PDB entry 2RSY | solution NMR | chains A and B

[Chain A]
Molecule: Tyrosine-protein kinase CSK
Organism: Rattus norvegicus
Notes: EC 2.7.10.2; fragment: Src homology 2 domain
Reference sequence: P32577 (CSK_RAT); numbering as in UniProt (aligned over 80-173)
Amino-acid sequence (99 residues; numbered 75 to 173; the number before each row is that of its first residue):
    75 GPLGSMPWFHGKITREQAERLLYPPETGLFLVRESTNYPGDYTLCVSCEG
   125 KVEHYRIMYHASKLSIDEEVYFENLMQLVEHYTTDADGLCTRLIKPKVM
Disulfide bonds: Cys-122/Cys-164
Differences from the reference sequence: expression tag (75-79)
From the paper describing this entry:
  - contacts within the chain: Ser-109/Asp-115 (backbone contact), Ser-109/Tyr-112 (hydrogen bond), Tyr-112/Asp-115 (backbone contact)

[Chain B]
Molecule: Phosphoprotein associated with glycosphingolipid-enriched microdomains 1
Organism: Rattus norvegicus
Notes: fragment: Cbp
Reference sequence: Q9JM80 (PHAG1_RAT); residue numbers follow UniProt; this construct covers 288-321
Amino-acid sequence (38 residues; each row starts with the number of its first residue):
   284 GPLGSKRFSSLSYKSREEDPTLTEEEISAMYSSVNKPG
Modified positions: Tyr-314 (o-phosphotyrosine; PTR)
Differences from the reference sequence: expression tag (284-287)
Curated features (UniProtKB/Swiss-Prot):
  - region: Tyr-314 to Val-317 (Interaction with CSK)
  - modified residue: Tyr-314 (Phosphotyrosine)
  - mutagenesis: Tyr-296 (Y296F: No effect on interaction with CSK), Tyr-314 (Y314F: Abolishes interaction with CSK)
From the paper describing this entry:
  - post-translational modification sites: Tyr-314
  - contacts within the chain: Tyr-296/Tyr-314
  - mutagenesis - Y296F: decreased binding to Csk
  - mutagenesis - Y296F/Y314F: abolished binding to Csk
  - mutagenesis - Y296A/K297A/R299A/E300A, Y296F, Y296F/Y314F: increased growth

[Interface between chain A and chain B]
Contacting residue pairs (45):
  Thr-88(A) / Glu-300(B)
  Arg-89(A) / Tyr-296(B)
  Arg-89(A) / Ser-298(B)
  Arg-89(A) / Glu-300(B)
  Arg-89(A) / Glu-301(B)
  Glu-93(A) / Leu-294(B)
  Arg-107(A) / Tyr-296(B)
  Arg-107(A) / Tyr-314(B)
  Ser-109(A) / Tyr-314(B)
  Thr-110(A) / Tyr-296(B)
  Thr-110(A) / Ser-298(B)
  Thr-110(A) / Tyr-314(B)
  Asn-111(A) / Tyr-296(B)
  Asn-111(A) / Lys-297(B)
  Asn-111(A) / Ser-298(B)
  Asn-111(A) / Arg-299(B)
  Asn-111(A) / Leu-305(B)
  Asn-111(A) / Ile-310(B)
  Asn-111(A) / Tyr-314(B)
  Thr-117(A) / Tyr-314(B)
  Glu-123(A) / Phe-291(B)
  Lys-125(A) / Ser-292(B)
  Val-126(A) / Leu-294(B)
  Glu-127(A) / Leu-294(B)
  Glu-127(A) / Ser-315(B)
  His-128(A) / Tyr-296(B)
  His-128(A) / Met-313(B)
  His-128(A) / Tyr-314(B)
  His-128(A) / Ser-315(B)
  His-128(A) / Ser-316(B)
  Tyr-129(A) / Tyr-314(B)
  Tyr-129(A) / Ser-315(B)
  Tyr-129(A) / Ser-316(B)
  Tyr-129(A) / Val-317(B)
  Tyr-129(A) / Asn-318(B)
  Arg-130(A) / Tyr-314(B)
  Ile-140(A) / Val-317(B)
  Asp-141(A) / Val-317(B)
  Tyr-156(A) / Val-317(B)
  Asp-161(A) / Val-317(B)
  Asp-161(A) / Lys-319(B)
  Gly-162(A) / Ser-316(B)
  Gly-162(A) / Val-317(B)
  Gly-162(A) / Asn-318(B)
  Gly-162(A) / Lys-319(B)
Other interface residues (no listed pair), chain A (22 interface residues in all): Tyr-112, Cys-122
The authors on this interface:
  - pairs named by the authors: Arg-107(A)/Tyr-314(B), Arg-107(A)/Tyr-296(B) (hydrogen bond), Ser-109(A)/Tyr-314(B) (hydrogen bond), Thr-110(A)/Arg-299(B), Asn-111(A)/Tyr-314(B) (hydrogen bond), Asn-111(A)/Lys-297(B) (hydrogen bond), Thr-117(A)/Tyr-314(B) (hydrogen bond), His-128(A)/Tyr-314(B), His-128(A)/Ser-315(B) (backbone contact), Ile-140(A)/Val-317(B) (hydrophobic contact), Tyr-296(B)/Thr-110(A) (backbone contact), Tyr-296(B)/Asn-111(A)
  - interface residues, chain A: Gly-162(A)

[In short]
22 residues of chain A face 18 of chain B across their interface. The authors report contacts between
Arg-107(A) and Tyr-314(B), Thr-110(A) and Arg-299(B) and His-128(A) and Tyr-314(B) among others; hydrogen
bonds between Arg-107(A) and Tyr-296(B), Ser-109(A) and Tyr-314(B) and Asn-111(A) and Tyr-314(B) among others;
backbone contacts between His-128(A) and Ser-315(B) and Tyr-296(B) and Thr-110(A). From the paper:
Y296A/K297A/R299A/E300A, Y296F and Y296F/Y314F of chain B increase growth; the interface residue Gly-162(A).
Chain A is Tyrosine-protein kinase CSK and chain B is Phosphoprotein associated with
glycosphingolipid-enriched microdomains 1, both from Rattus norvegicus; the structure, Solution structure of
the SH2 domain of Csk in complex with a phosphopeptide from Cbp, was determined by solution NMR.
